PDB entry 9IV6 | electron microscopy, 2.71 A resolution | chains R and A of the 5 polymer chains in the assembly

# Chain R
Molecule: G-protein coupled receptor 4
Source organism: Homo sapiens
UniProtKB: P46093 (GPR4_HUMAN); numbering as in UniProt (aligned over 1-362)
Sequence (362 residues; row label = number of the first residue in the row):
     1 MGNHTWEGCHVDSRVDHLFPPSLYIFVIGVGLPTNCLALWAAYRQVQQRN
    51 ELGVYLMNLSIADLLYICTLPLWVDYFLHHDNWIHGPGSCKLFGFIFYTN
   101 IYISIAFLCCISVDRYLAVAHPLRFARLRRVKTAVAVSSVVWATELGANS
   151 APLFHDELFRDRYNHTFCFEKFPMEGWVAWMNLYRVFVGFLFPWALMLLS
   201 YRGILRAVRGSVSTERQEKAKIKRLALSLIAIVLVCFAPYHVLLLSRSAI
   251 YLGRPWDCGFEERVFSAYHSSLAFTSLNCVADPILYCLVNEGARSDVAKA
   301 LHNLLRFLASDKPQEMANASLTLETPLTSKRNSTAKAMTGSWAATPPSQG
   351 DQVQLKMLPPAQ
Disordered / not traced: 1-7, 305-362
Disulfides: Cys90-Cys168
UniProt features mapped onto this chain:
  - region: Glu157 to Phe172 (Extracellular loop 2 (ECL2))
  - site: Glu145 (Required for activation), His155 (Proton sensing), His165 (Proton sensing), His269 (Proton sensing)
  - glycosylation (N-linked (GlcNAc...) asparagine): Asn3, Asn164
  - mutagenesis: His4 (H4Y: No effect on pH-sensing activity), His10 (H10Y: No effect on pH-sensing activity), His17 (H17Y: No effect on pH-sensing activity), Gln45 (Q45A: Induces a shift of the optimal pH for activation), Glu51 (E51A: Induces a shift of the optimal pH for activation), Asp63 (D63N: Impaired ability to sense protons), His79 (H79Y: Displays smaller cAMP, rho, PLC responses to mildly alkaline to acidic pH of 7.1 but almost the same or higher responses to severely acidic pH values of 6.5-6.2), His80 (H80Y: No effect on pH-sensing activity), His85 (H85Y: No effect on pH-sensing activity), Arg115 (R115A: Decreased proton-induced G-protein coupled receptor activity. Endothelial permeability is decreased under acid conditions), Arg129 (R129A: Induces a shift of the optimal pH for activation), Glu145 (E145Q: Mimics the protonation state; induces a shift of the optimal pH for activation), 5 further mutagenesis entries in UniProt

# Chain A
Molecule: Guanine nucleotide-binding protein G(s) subunit alpha isoforms short
Source organism: Homo sapiens
Sequence (361 residues; row label = number of the first residue in the row; note: 33 numbers in that range are skipped by the numbering (no residue carries them; nothing is unmodelled there)):
     1 MGCTLSAEDKAAVERSKM
    26 IEKQLQKDKQVYRATHRLLLLGADNSGKSTIVKQMRIYHV
    92 NGYSEEECKQYKAVVYSNTIQSIIAIIRAMGRLKIDFGDSARADDARQLF
   142 VLAGAAEEGFMTAELAGVIKRLWKDSGVQACFNRSREYQLNDSAAYYLND
   192 LDRIAQPNYIPTQQDVLRTRVKTSGIFETKFQVDKVNFHMFDVGAQRDER
   242 RKWIQCFNDVTAIIFVVDSSDYNRLQEALNDFKSIWNNRWLRTISVILFL
   292 NKQDLLAEKVLAGKSKIEDYFPEFARYTTPEDATPEPGEDPRVTRAKYFI
   342 RDEFLRISTASGDGRHYCYPHFTCSVDTENARRIFNDCRDIIQRMHLRQY
   392 ELL
Disordered / not traced: 1-3, 92-211

# Chain R / chain A interface
Pairs across the interface - 33 pairs, chain R then chain A:
  Asp114(R) - Tyr391(A)
  Arg115(R) - Tyr391(A)  hydrogen bond (side chain-backbone)
  Arg115(R) - Glu392(A)
  Ala118(R) - His387(A)  hydrogen bond (backbone-side chain)
  Ala118(R) - Tyr391(A)
  Val119(R) - Gln384(A)
  Ala120(R) - Arg380(A)
  Leu123(R) - His41(A)
  Leu123(R) - Phe376(A)  hydrophobic
  Leu123(R) - Ile383(A)  hydrophobic
  Arg124(R) - Asp225(A)  hydrogen bond (side chain-backbone)
  Arg124(R) - Val227(A)
  Ala126(R) - Arg38(A)
  Arg129(R) - Arg38(A)
  Arg129(R) - His387(A)
  Arg129(R) - Tyr391(A)
  Arg130(R) - Gln35(A)  hydrogen bond
  Ala207(R) - Gln384(A)
  Ser211(R) - Gln384(A)  hydrogen bond
  Val212(R) - Tyr360(A)  hydrophobic
  Val212(R) - Asp381(A)
  Ser213(R) - Tyr360(A)
  Ser213(R) - Asp381(A)
  Ser213(R) - Arg385(A)
  Thr214(R) - Arg385(A)  hydrogen bond
  Glu218(R) - Arg385(A)  salt bridge
  Glu218(R) - Leu394(A)
  Ile222(R) - Leu393(A)
  Ile222(R) - Leu394(A)  hydrophobic
  Leu225(R) - Leu393(A)
  Tyr286(R) - Glu392(A)
  Asn290(R) - Glu392(A)
  Asn290(R) - Leu394(A)
Interface residues without a listed pair, chain R (26 interface residues in all): Gln45, Asn50, Leu52, Pro122, Ile204, Val208
Interface residues without a listed pair, chain A (22 interface residues in all): Lys226, Tyr358, Cys379, Leu388, Gln390

# Summary
26 residues of chain R and 22 residues of chain A are in contact; the contacts include 6 hydrogen bonds and 1
salt bridge. Polar contacts include Glu218(R)-Arg385(A), Arg115(R)-Tyr391(A) and Ala118(R)-His387(A). Curated
annotation (UniProt) lists 17 mutagenesis sites on chain R.
Chain R is G-protein coupled receptor 4 and chain A is Guanine nucleotide-binding protein G(s) subunit alpha
isoforms short, both from Homo sapiens; the structure, Cryo-EM structure of hGPR4-Gs complex in pH7.0, was
determined by electron microscopy.
